PDB entry 5SB5 | X-ray diffraction, 2.31 A resolution | chains D and E of the 6 polymer chains in the assembly

== Chain D ==
Protein: Tubulin beta-2B chain
Source organism: Bos taurus
Reference sequence: Q6B856 (TBB2B_BOVIN); the author numbering skips numbers that UniProt does not, so the offset changes along the chain: 1-42 = UniProt 1-42; 45-360 = UniProt 43-358; 369-455 = UniProt 359-445
Amino-acid sequence (445 residues; numbered 1 to 455; 10 numbers in that range are skipped by the numbering (no residue carries them; nothing is unmodelled there); the number before each row is that of its first residue):
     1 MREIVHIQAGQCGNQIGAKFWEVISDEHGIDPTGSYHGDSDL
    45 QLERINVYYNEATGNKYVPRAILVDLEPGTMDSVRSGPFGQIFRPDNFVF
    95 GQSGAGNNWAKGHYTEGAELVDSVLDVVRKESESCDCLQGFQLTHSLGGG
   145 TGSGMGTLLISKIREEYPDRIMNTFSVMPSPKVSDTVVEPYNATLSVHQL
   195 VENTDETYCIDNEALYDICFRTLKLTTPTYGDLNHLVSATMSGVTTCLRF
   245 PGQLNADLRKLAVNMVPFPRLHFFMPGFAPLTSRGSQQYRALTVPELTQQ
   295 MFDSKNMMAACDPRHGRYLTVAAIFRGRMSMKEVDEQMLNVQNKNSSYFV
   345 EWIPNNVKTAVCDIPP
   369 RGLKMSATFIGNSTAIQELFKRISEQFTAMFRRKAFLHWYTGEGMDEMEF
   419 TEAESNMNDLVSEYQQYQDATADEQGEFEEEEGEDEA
Not modelled in the structure: 281-285, 442-455
Small-molecule neighbours: GDP (guanosine-5'-diphosphate): Gly10, Gln11, Cys12, Gln15, Ile16, Ala99, Asn101, Ser140, Gly142, Gly143, Gly144, Thr145, Gly146, Val171, Pro173, Val177, Ser178, Glu183, Asn206, Leu209, Tyr224, Leu227, Asn228
Swiss-Prot annotation at these positions:
  - motif: Met1 to Ile4 (MREI motif)
  - binding site (GTP): Gln11, Glu71, Ser140, Gly144, Thr145, Gly146, Asn206, Asn228
  - binding site (Mg(2+)): Glu71
  - modified residue: Ser40 (Phosphoserine), Thr57 (Phosphothreonine), Lys60 (N6-acetyllysine), Ser174 (Phosphoserine), Thr287 (Phosphothreonine), Thr292 (Phosphothreonine), Arg320 (Omega-N-methylarginine), Glu448 (5-glutamyl polyglutamate)
  - cross-link (Glycyl lysine isopeptide (Lys-Gly)): Lys60 (interchain with G-Cter in ubiquitin), Lys326 (interchain with G-Cter in ubiquitin)

== Chain E ==
Protein: Stathmin-4
Source organism: Rattus norvegicus
Reference sequence: P63043 (STMN4_RAT); residues 5-145 here correspond to UniProt positions 49-189 (UniProt number = residue number + 44)
Amino-acid sequence (143 residues; each row starts with the number of its first residue):
     3 MADMEVIELNKCTSGQSFEVILKPPSFDGVPEFNASLPRRRDPSLEEIQK
    53 KLEAAEERRKYQEAELLKHLAEKREHEREVIQKAIEENNNFIKMAKEKLA
   103 QKMESNKENREAHLAAMLERLQEKDKHAEEVRKNKELKEEASR
Not modelled in the structure: 3-5, 29-43, 144-145
Sequence notes: initiating methionine (3); expression tag (4)
Swiss-Prot annotation at these positions:
  - modified residue: Ser46 (Phosphoserine)

== Chain D / chain E interface ==
Contacting residue pairs - 28 pairs, chain D then chain E:
  Tyr108(D) - His129(E)  hydrogen bond
  Tyr108(D) - Ala130(E)  hydrophobic
  Tyr108(D) - Val133(E)  hydrophobic
  Tyr108(D) - Arg134(E)  hydrogen bond (backbone-side chain)
  Thr109(D) - Lys137(E)
  Ala112(D) - Arg134(E)
  Ser155(D) - Leu123(E)
  Ser155(D) - Lys126(E)
  Lys156(D) - Asp127(E)  salt bridge
  Arg158(D) - Leu123(E)
  Glu159(D) - Leu120(E)
  Glu159(D) - Leu123(E)
  Glu159(D) - Gln124(E)
  Glu159(D) - Asp127(E)
  Pro162(D) - Leu116(E)  hydrophobic
  Pro162(D) - Met119(E)
  Asp163(D) - Arg112(E)
  Gln193(D) - Lys126(E)  hydrogen bond
  Asn197(D) - Leu123(E)
  Asn197(D) - Lys126(E)
  Thr409(D) - Lys140(E)  hydrogen bond (backbone-side chain)
  Gly410(D) - Lys137(E)
  Glu411(D) - Val133(E)
  Glu411(D) - Lys137(E)  salt bridge
  Gly412(D) - Val133(E)
  Gly412(D) - Asn136(E)
  Met413(D) - Val133(E)
  Glu417(D) - His129(E)  salt bridge
Also at the interface, not in a pair above, chain D (18 interface residues in all): Glu113

== Overview ==
Chain D and chain E form an interface of 18 and 15 residues respectively; the contacts include 4 hydrogen
bonds and 3 salt bridges. Polar pairs include Lys156(D)-Asp127(E), Glu411(D)-Lys137(E) and
Glu417(D)-His129(E). Bound to chain D: GDP.
Chain D is Tubulin beta-2B chain (Bos taurus) and chain E is Stathmin-4 (Rattus norvegicus); the structure,
Tubulin-todalam-9-complex, was determined by X-ray diffraction, deposited together with 5SB3, 5SB4, 5SB6, 5SB7
and 7Z7D.
